PDB entry 3V1Z | X-ray diffraction, 2.20 A resolution | chains A and C

Chain A:
Molecule: Endonuclease Bse634IR
Organism: Geobacillus stearothermophilus
Notes: EC 3.1.21.4
UniProt: Q8RT53 (Q8RT53_GEOSE); numbering as in UniProt (aligned over 1-293)
Chain sequence (293 residues; numbered 1 to 293; the number before each row is that of its first residue):
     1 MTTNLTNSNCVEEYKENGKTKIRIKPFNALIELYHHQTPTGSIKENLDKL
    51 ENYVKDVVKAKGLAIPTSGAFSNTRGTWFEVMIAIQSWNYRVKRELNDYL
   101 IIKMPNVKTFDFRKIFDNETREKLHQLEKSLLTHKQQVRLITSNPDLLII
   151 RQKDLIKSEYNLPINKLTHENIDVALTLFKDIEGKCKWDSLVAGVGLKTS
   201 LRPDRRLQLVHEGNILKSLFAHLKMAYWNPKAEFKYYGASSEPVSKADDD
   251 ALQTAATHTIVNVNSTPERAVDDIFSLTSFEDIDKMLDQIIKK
Disordered / not traced: 1-2, 293
Sequence notes: engineered mutation Ala226 (Arg in Q8RT53)
Reported in the primary citation:
  - conformationally variable residues (loop rearrangement): Arg139 to Pro145, Arg202 to Arg205, His258 to Asn264
  - self-association interface (contacts with another copy of this molecule): His258 to Asn264
  - binding site for the 13-nt DNA strand (chain C): Gly69, Asn73, Arg202, Pro203, Asp204, Arg205
  - contacts within the chain: Ser200-Arg205 (hydrogen bond), Lys198-Arg205 (water-mediated contact)
  - mutagenesis - P203G (10-fold), P203S (10-fold): increased catalytic activity on oligoduplex TA
  - mutagenesis - P203G, P203S: increased catalytic activity on mis-cognate substrates

Chain C:
Molecule: 13-nt DNA strand
Sequence (13 nucleotides; row label = number of the first residue in the row):
     1 TCGCGCCGGCGCG

Chain A / chain C interface:
Residue-residue contacts (31):
  Ser68(A) with DG8(C), hydrogen bond to the phosphate; DG9(C), sugar contact
  Ser72(A) with DC6(C), sugar contact; DC7(C), hydrogen bond to the base; DG8(C), hydrogen bond to the sugar
  Asn73(A) with DG5(C), base contact; DC6(C), base contact
  Arg75(A) with DG8(C), salt bridge to the phosphate
  Gly76(A) with DC6(C), phosphate contact; DC7(C), sugar contact
  Glu80(A) with DC6(C), sugar contact
  Asn106(A) with DC4(C), phosphate contact; DG5(C), sugar contact
  Val107(A) with DC4(C), phosphate contact; DG5(C), hydrogen bond to the phosphate
  Lys108(A) with DC4(C), sugar contact
  Ser143(A) with DG5(C), phosphate contact
  Asn144(A) with DG5(C), hydrogen bond to the phosphate
  Asp146(A) with DG5(C), phosphate contact; DC6(C), phosphate contact
  Leu197(A) with DC7(C), phosphate contact
  Lys198(A) with DC7(C), phosphate contact
  Thr199(A) with DC7(C), hydrogen bond to the phosphate; DG8(C), hydrogen bond to the phosphate
  Ser200(A) with DC7(C), phosphate contact; DG8(C), hydrogen bond to the phosphate
  Arg202(A) with DG8(C), hydrogen bond to the base; DG9(C), hydrogen bond to the base; DC10(C), base contact
  Arg205(A) with DC7(C), sugar contact; DG8(C), hydrogen bond to the base
Also at the interface, not in a pair above, chain A (19 interface residues in all): Gln208
Also at the interface, not in a pair above, chain C (8 interface residues in all): DG3

Overview:
Chain A and chain C form an interface of 19 and 8 residues respectively; the contacts include 11 hydrogen
bonds and 1 salt bridge. Polar pairs include Ser72(A)-DC7(C), Arg202(A)-DG8(C) and Arg202(A)-DG9(C). From the
paper: a binding site for the 13-nt DNA strand (chain C) at Gly69(A), Asn73(A) and Arg202(A) among others;
P203G and P203S of chain A increase catalytic activity on oligoduplex TA.
Chain A is Endonuclease Bse634IR (Geobacillus stearothermophilus) and chain C is a 13-nt DNA strand; the
structure, Crystal structure of Type IIF restriction endonuclease Bse634I with cognate DNA, was determined by
X-ray diffraction together with 3V20 and 3V21 from the same study.
